Entry 2XS7 (X-ray diffraction, 1.45 A resolution); this record covers chains A and B.

== Chain A ==
Molecule: Deleted in azoospermia-like
Source organism: Mus musculus
Reference sequence: Q64368 (DAZL_MOUSE); residues 32-117 here = UniProt positions 32-117
Amino-acid sequence (87 residues; row label = number of the first residue in the row):
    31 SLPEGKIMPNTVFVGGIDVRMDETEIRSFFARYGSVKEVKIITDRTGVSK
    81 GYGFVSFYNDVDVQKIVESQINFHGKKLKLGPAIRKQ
Disordered / not traced: 31
Construct notes: expression tag (31)
Bound ions: Zn2+: Glu53, Glu55, His104
What the authors report for this chain:
  - binding site for the 6-nt RNA strand (chain B): Phe43, Tyr82, Phe84, Lys109, Leu110, Pro112, Ile114, Arg115, Lys116

== Chain B ==
Molecule: 6-nt RNA strand
Sequence (6 nucleotides; each row starts with the number of its first residue):
     1 UUGUUU
Disordered / not traced: 1

== How chain A and chain B interact ==
Residue-residue contacts (22; chain A residue first):
  Met38(A) with U5(B), base contact
  Thr41(A) with U5(B), base contact
  Phe43(A) with G3(B), base contact; U4(B), stacking on the base
  Ile72(A) with U5(B), sugar contact
  Tyr82(A) with G3(B), sugar contact; U4(B), sugar contact; U5(B), sugar contact
  Phe84(A) with U4(B), base contact; U5(B), stacking on the base
  Lys109(A) with G3(B), hydrogen bond to the base
  Leu110(A) with G3(B), hydrogen bond to the base
  Gly111(A) with U4(B), base contact
  Pro112(A) with U4(B), hydrogen bond to the base
  Ala113(A) with U4(B), base contact; U5(B), base contact
  Ile114(A) with U4(B), hydrogen bond to the sugar; U5(B), base contact
  Arg115(A) with U5(B), hydrogen bond to the sugar; U6(B), base contact
  Lys116(A) with U4(B), salt bridge to the phosphate; U5(B), hydrogen bond to the phosphate
Other interface residues (no listed pair), chain A (16 interface residues in all): Lys70, Lys80
Other interface residues (no listed pair), chain B (5 interface residues in all): U2

== Overview ==
16 residues of chain A and 5 residues of chain B are in contact, with 6 hydrogen bonds, 1 salt bridge and 2
aromatic stacking contacts. Polar pairs include Lys109(A)-G3(B), Leu110(A)-G3(B) and Pro112(A)-U4(B). From the
paper: a binding site for the 6-nt RNA strand (chain B) at Phe43(A), Tyr82(A) and Phe84(A) among others.
Here chain A is Deleted in azoospermia-like (Mus musculus) and chain B is a 6-nt RNA strand. Entry 2XS7
(Crystal structure of the RRM domain of mouse Deleted in azoospermia- like in complex with Sycp3 ...) was
determined by X-ray diffraction together with 2XS2, 2XS5 and 2XSF from the same study.
